7LBW - chains A and E of the 6 polymer chains in the assembly; structure by X-ray diffraction, 2.84 A resolution.

# Chain A
Protein: Transcription factor A, mitochondrial
Organism: Homo sapiens
UniProt: Q00059 (TFAM_HUMAN); residues 43-246 here = UniProt positions 43-246
Chain sequence (204 residues; numbered 43 to 246; the number before each row is that of its first residue):
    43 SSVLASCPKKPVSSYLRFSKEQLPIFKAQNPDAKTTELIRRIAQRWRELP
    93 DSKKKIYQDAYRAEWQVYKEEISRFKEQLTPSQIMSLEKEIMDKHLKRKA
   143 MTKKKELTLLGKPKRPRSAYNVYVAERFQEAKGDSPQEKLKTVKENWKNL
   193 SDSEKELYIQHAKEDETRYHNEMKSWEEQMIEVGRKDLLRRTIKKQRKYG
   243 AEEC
Unresolved in the structure: 43, 237-246
Swiss-Prot annotation at these positions:
  - DNA-binding region: Pro50 to Lys118 (HMG box 1), Pro155 to Glu219 (HMG box 2)
  - site (Intercalates between bases and promotes DNA bending): Leu58, Leu182
  - modified residue: Ser55 (Phosphoserine), Ser56 (Phosphoserine), Ser61 (Phosphoserine), Thr122 (Phosphothreonine), Ser160 (Phosphoserine), Ser193 (Phosphoserine), Ser195 (Phosphoserine)
  - natural variant: Pro178 (P178L: In MTDPS15)
  - mutagenesis: Thr77 (T77A: Moderate reduction in DNA bending), Tyr162 (Y162A: Moderate reduction in DNA bending)
Reported in the primary citation:
  - binding site for the 22-nt DNA strand: Pro178

# Chain E
Molecule: 22-nt DNA strand
Sequence (22 nucleotides; each row starts with the number of its first residue):
     1 TAGCCTTTCTATTAGCTCTTAG

# How chain A and chain E interact
Residue-residue contacts (17; chain A residue first):
  Lys51(A) with DG15(E), salt bridge to the phosphate; DC16(E), phosphate contact
  Val54(A) with DG15(E), sugar contact; DC16(E), sugar contact
  Ser55(A) with DG15(E), hydrogen bond to the base
  Leu58(A) with DG15(E), base contact; DC16(E), base contact
  Lys62(A) with DC16(E), hydrogen bond to the base; DT17(E), hydrogen bond to the sugar
  Leu65(A) with DT17(E), sugar contact
  Lys69(A) with DT19(E), salt bridge to the phosphate
  Thr77(A) with DT17(E), base contact; DC18(E), hydrogen bond to the sugar
  Lys136(A) with DG15(E), salt bridge to the phosphate
  Arg140(A) with DA14(E), salt bridge to the phosphate; DG15(E), salt bridge to the phosphate
  Lys147(A) with DG22(E), phosphate contact
Also at the interface, not in a pair above, chain A (13 interface residues in all): Ile81, Met143

# Summary
Chain A and chain E form an interface of 13 and 7 residues respectively, with 4 hydrogen bonds and 5 salt
bridges. Among the polar pairs are Ser55(A)-DG15(E), Lys62(A)-DC16(E) and Lys62(A)-DT17(E). UniProt lists a
DNA-binding region and 2 mutagenesis sites on chain A. The paper reports a binding site for the 22-nt DNA
strand at Pro178(A).
Here chain A is Transcription factor A, mitochondrial (Homo sapiens) and chain E is a 22-nt DNA strand. Entry
7LBW (Crystal structure of TFAM (mitochondrial transcription factor A) bridging two non-sequence specific DNA
substrates) was determined by X-ray diffraction, deposited together with 7LBX.
